Entry 7V2N (electron microscopy, 3.60 A resolution); this record covers chains A and H of the 22 polymer chains in the assembly.

Chain A:
Molecule: 16s ribosomal RNA
From: Thermus thermophilus HB8
Sequence (1522 nucleotides; numbered 1 to 1522; the number before each row is that of its first residue):
     1 UUUGUUGGAG AGUUUGAUCC UGGCUCAGGG UGAACGCUGG CGGCGUGCCU AAGACAUGCA
    61 AGUCGUGCGG GCCGCGGGGU UUUACUCCGU GGUCAGCGGC GGACGGGUGA GUAACGCGUG
   121 GGUGACCUAC CCGGAAGAGG GGGACAACCC GGGGAAACUC GGGCUAAUCC CCCAUGUGGA
   181 CCCGCCCCUU GGGGUGUGUC CAAAGGGCUU UGCCCGCUUC CGGAUGGGCC CGCGUCCCAU
   241 CAGCUAGUUG GUGGGGUAAU GGCCCACCAA GGCGACGACG GGUAGCCGGU CUGAGAGGAU
   301 GGCCGGCCAC AGGGGCACUG AGACACGGGC CCCACUCCUA CGGGAGGCAG CAGUUAGGAA
   361 UCUUCCGCAA UGGGCGCAAG CCUGACGGAG CGACGCCGCU UGGAGGAAGA AGCCCUUCGG
   421 GGUGUAAACU CCUGAACCCG GGACGAAACC CCCGACGAGG GGACUGACGG UACCGGGGUA
   481 AUAGCGCCGG CCAACUCCGU GCCAGCAGCC GCGGUAAUAC GGAGGGCGCG AGCGUUACCC
   541 GGAUUCACUG GGCGUAAAGG GCGUGUAGGC GGCCUGGGGC GUCCCAUGUG AAAGACCACG
   601 GCUCAACCGU GGGGGAGCGU GGGAUACGCU CAGGCUAGAC GGUGGGAGAG GGUGGUGGAA
   661 UUCCCGGAGU AGCGGUGAAA UGCGCAGAUA CCGGGAGGAA CGCCGAUGGC GAAGGCAGCC
   721 ACCUGGUCCA CCCGUGACGC UGAGGCGCGA AAGCGUGGGG AGCAAACCGG AUUAGAUACC
   781 CGGGUAGUCC ACGCCCUAAA CGAUGCGCGC UAGGUCUCUG GGUCUCCUGG GGGCCGAAGC
   841 UAACGCGUUA AGCGCGCCGC CUGGGGAGUA CGGCCGCAAG GCUGAAACUC AAAGGAAUUG
   901 ACGGGGGCCC GCACAAGCGG UGGAGCAUGU GGUUUAAUUC GAAGCAACGC GAAGAACCUU
   961 ACCAGGCCUU GACAUGCUAG GGAACCCGGG UGAAAGCCUG GGGUGCCCCG CGAGGGGAGC
  1021 CCUAGCACAG GUGCUGCAUG GCCGUCGUCA GCUCGUGCCG UGAGGUGUUG GGUUAAGUCC
  1081 CGCAACGAGC GCAACCCCCG CCGUUAGUUG CCAGCGGUUC GGCCGGGCAC UCUAACGGGA
  1141 CUGCCCGCGA AAGCGGGAGG AAGGAGGGGA CGACGUCUGG UCAGCAUGGC CCUUACGGCC
  1201 UGGGCGACAC ACGUGCUACA AUGCCCACUA CAAAGCGAUG CCACCCGGCA ACGGGGAGCU
  1261 AAUCGCAAAA AGGUGGGCCC AGUUCGGAUU GGGGUCUGCA ACCCGACCCC AUGAAGCCGG
  1321 AAUCGCUAGU AAUCGCGGAU CAGCCAUGCC GCGGUGAAUA CGUUCCCGGG CCUUGUACAC
  1381 ACCGCCCGUC ACGCCAUGGG AGCGGGCUCU ACCCGAAGUC GCCGGGAGCC UACGGGCAGG
  1441 CGCCGAGGGU AGGGCCCGUG ACUGGGGCGA AGUCGUAACA AGGUAGCUGU ACCGGAAGGU
  1501 GCGGCUGGAU CACCUCCUUU CU
Not modelled in the structure: 1-5, 773-778, 1380-1484, 1511-1522
What the authors report for this chain:
  - mutagenesis - A901G: decreased catalytic activity

Chain H:
Name: 30S ribosomal protein S8
From: Thermus thermophilus HB8
UniProtKB: P0DOY9 (RS8_THET8); residue numbers follow UniProt; this construct covers 1-138
Sequence (138 residues; row label = number of the first residue in the row):
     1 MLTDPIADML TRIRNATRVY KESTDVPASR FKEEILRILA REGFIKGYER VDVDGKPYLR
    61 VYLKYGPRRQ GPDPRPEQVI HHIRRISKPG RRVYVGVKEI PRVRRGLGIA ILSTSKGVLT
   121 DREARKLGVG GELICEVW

How chain A and chain H interact:
Contacting residue pairs (67):
  C548(A) with Arg91(H), hydrogen bond to the sugar
  C570(A) with Pro89(H), phosphate contact; Gly90(H), sugar contact
  G571(A) with Met1(H), sugar contact; Thr3(H), phosphate contact; Pro89(H), phosphate contact; Arg92(H), salt bridge to the phosphate
  G572(A) with Met1(H), sugar contact; Pro5(H), phosphate contact
  C573(A) with Pro5(H), phosphate contact; Ser29(H), phosphate contact
  C574(A) with Ser29(H), phosphate contact; Arg30(H), hydrogen bond to the phosphate
  U575(A) with Arg30(H), salt bridge to the phosphate
  G581(A) with Tyr94(H), hydrogen bond to the base
  U582(A) with Tyr94(H), phosphate contact
  C583(A) with Val95(H), sugar contact; Gly96(H), phosphate contact; Val129(H), sugar contact; Gly130(H), hydrogen bond to the sugar
  C584(A) with Gly96(H), phosphate contact; Val97(H), hydrogen bond to the phosphate; Gly128(H), sugar contact; Val129(H), sugar contact
  A624(A) with Ser115(H), hydrogen bond to the sugar
  U625(A) with Ser115(H), sugar contact
  A626(A) with Phe31(H), sugar contact; Ser113(H), hydrogen bond to the sugar; Thr114(H), base contact; Ser115(H), base contact; Gly117(H), sugar contact
  C627(A) with Phe31(H), sugar contact; Ser113(H), sugar contact; Glu132(H), hydrogen bond to the sugar
  G628(A) with Arg92(H), sugar contact
  U636(A) with Lys56(H), hydrogen bond to the phosphate
  A637(A) with Lys56(H), salt bridge to the phosphate
  G739(A) with Met1(H), sugar contact
  C740(A) with Met1(H), sugar contact
  G807(A) with Met1(H), sugar contact; Thr3(H), base contact
  C808(A) with Met1(H), hydrogen bond to the sugar; Leu2(H), sugar contact
  G809(A) with Asp8(H), hydrogen bond to the sugar; Thr11(H), base contact; Arg12(H), hydrogen bond to the sugar
  C810(A) with Arg12(H), sugar contact; Asn15(H), hydrogen bond to the base
  U811(A) with Val19(H), sugar contact; Lys21(H), salt bridge to the phosphate
  A837(A) with Val19(H), base contact
  A838(A) with Arg18(H), sugar contact; Arg75(H), hydrogen bond to the phosphate
  G839(A) with Arg75(H), salt bridge to the phosphate
  G852(A) with Asn15(H), base contact
  C853(A) with Thr11(H), base contact; Arg14(H), hydrogen bond to the sugar; Asn15(H), hydrogen bond to the sugar
  G854(A) with Ala7(H), sugar contact; Thr11(H), hydrogen bond to the sugar; Arg14(H), hydrogen bond to the phosphate
  C855(A) with Thr3(H), hydrogen bond to the sugar; Asp4(H), sugar contact; Lys88(H), salt bridge to the phosphate
  G856(A) with Thr3(H), sugar contact; Lys88(H), phosphate contact; Pro89(H), phosphate contact
Also at the interface, not in a pair above, chain A (36 interface residues in all): G638, A812, C857
Also at the interface, not in a pair above, chain H (40 interface residues in all): Ala28, Pro57, Val118, Gly131

Overview:
Chain A and chain H form an interface of 36 and 40 residues respectively; the contacts include 19 hydrogen
bonds and 6 salt bridges. Among the polar pairs are G581(A)-Tyr94(H), C810(A)-Asn15(H) and C548(A)-Arg91(H).
The paper reports that A901G of chain A reduces catalytic activity.
Chain A is 16s ribosomal RNA and chain H is 30S ribosomal protein S8, both from Thermus thermophilus HB8; the
structure, T.thermophilus 30S ribosome with KsgA, class K2, was determined by electron microscopy together
with 7V2L, 7V2M, 7V2O, 7V2P and 7V2Q from the same study.
